PDB entry 3NM8 | X-ray diffraction, 2.00 A resolution | chains A and B

Chain A (and B):
Protein: Tyrosinase
Source organism: Bacillus megaterium
Notes: EC 1.14.18.1; chain B of this document is another copy of the same molecule, construct and numbering; everything in this record applies to it too
UniProtKB: B2ZB02 (B2ZB02_BACME); residues 1-297 here = UniProt positions 1-297
Chain sequence (303 residues; numbered 1 to 303; the number before each row is that of its first residue):
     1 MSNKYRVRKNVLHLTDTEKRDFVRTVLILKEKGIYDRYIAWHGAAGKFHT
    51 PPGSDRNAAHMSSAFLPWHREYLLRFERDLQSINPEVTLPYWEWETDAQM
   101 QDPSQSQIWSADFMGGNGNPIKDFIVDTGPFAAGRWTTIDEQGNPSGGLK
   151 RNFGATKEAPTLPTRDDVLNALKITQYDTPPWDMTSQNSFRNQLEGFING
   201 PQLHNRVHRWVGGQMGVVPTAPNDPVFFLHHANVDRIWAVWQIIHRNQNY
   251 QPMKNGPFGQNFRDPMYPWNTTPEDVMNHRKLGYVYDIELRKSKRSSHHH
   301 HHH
Disordered / not traced: 1-3, 289-303
Construct notes: expression tag (298-303)
Ion coordination: Zn2+ site 1: His13, Asp287; Cu ion site 1: His42, His60; Zn2+ site 2 near His49 (its only coordinating residue here); Cu ion site 2: His204, His208, His231; Zn2+ site 3 near His245 (its only coordinating residue here); Zn2+ site 4 near His279 (its only coordinating residue here)
From the paper describing this entry:
  - Cu ion coordination: His42, His60, His204, His208, His231
  - self-association interface (contacts with another copy of this molecule); pairs are residue here / residue on that copy: Arg37-Asn270, Trp41-Tyr267, Phe48, Trp269
  - Zn2+ coordination: His13, His279
  - conformationally variable residues (side-chain flip): His42, His60, Arg209
  - catalytic residues: His60, His208, Val218 (proposed by the authors, not directly observed)
  - mutagenesis - R209H (2.6-fold): increased catalytic activity

Interface between chain A and chain B:
Contacting residue pairs (44):
  Lys32(A) with Phe258(B)
  Gly33(A) with Phe258(B)
  Ile34(A) with Phe258(B), hydrophobic
  Asp36(A) with Phe48(B); Pro52(B)
  Arg37(A) with Phe48(B); Pro265(B); Met266(B); Tyr267(B); Trp269(B), hydrogen bond (side chain-backbone); Asn270(B)
  Ala40(A) with Phe48(B), hydrophobic; Tyr267(B), hydrogen bond (backbone-side chain)
  Trp41(A) with Tyr267(B), hydrogen bond (backbone-side chain); Pro268(B), hydrogen bond (side chain-backbone)
  Ala44(A) with Tyr267(B)
  Lys47(A) with Glu141(B), hydrogen bond (side chain-backbone); Gln142(B)
  Phe48(A) with Asp36(B); Arg37(B); Ala40(B), hydrophobic
  His49(A) with Gly143(B)
  Pro52(A) with Asp36(B); Pro145(B)
  Gly53(A) with Pro145(B)
  Arg75(A) with Asn270(B), hydrogen bond
  Ile139(A) with Pro52(B), hydrophobic
  Gln142(A) with Lys47(B)
  Gly143(A) with His49(B)
  Asn144(A) with His49(B)
  Pro145(A) with Pro52(B); Gly53(B)
  Phe258(A) with Lys32(B); Gly33(B); Ile34(B), hydrophobic
  Pro265(A) with Arg37(B)
  Tyr267(A) with Arg37(B); Ala40(B), hydrogen bond (side chain-backbone); Trp41(B), hydrogen bond (side chain-backbone); Ala44(B)
  Pro268(A) with Trp41(B), hydrogen bond (backbone-side chain)
  Trp269(A) with Arg37(B), hydrogen bond (backbone-side chain)
  Asn270(A) with Arg37(B); Arg75(B), hydrogen bond
Interface residues without a listed pair, chain A (26 interface residues in all): Met266
Interface residues without a listed pair, chain B (27 interface residues in all): Ile139, Asn144

In short:
26 residues of chain A face 27 of chain B across their interface, with 11 hydrogen bonds. Polar pairs include
Arg37(A)-Trp269(B), Ala40(A)-Tyr267(B) and Trp41(A)-Tyr267(B). The Zn2+ site 1 is built by His13(A) and
Asp287(A). From the paper: catalytic residues His60(A), His208(A) and Val218(A); R209H of chain A increases
catalytic activity.
Both chains are Tyrosinase (Bacillus megaterium). Entry 3NM8 (Crystal structure of Tyrosinase from Bacillus
megaterium) was determined by X-ray diffraction (same publication as 3NPY, 3NQ0, 3NQ1, 3NQ5 and 3NTM).
